PDB entry 3H5G | X-ray diffraction, 1.71 A resolution | chains A and C of the 3 polymer chains in the assembly

== Chain A (and C) ==
Protein: COIL SER L16D-Pen
Notes: chain C of this document is another copy of the same molecule, construct and numbering; everything in this record applies to it too
Sequence (31 residues; row label = number of the first residue in the row; numbering starts at 0):
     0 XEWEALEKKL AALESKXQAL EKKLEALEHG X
Modified residues: ACE (acetyl group) at position 0; LEI (3-sulfanyl-D-valine) at position 16; NH2 (amino group) at position 30
Metal / ion sites: Zn2+ site 1: Glu6 (shared with Glu1(C) of chain C); Zn2+ site 2 near Glu24 (its only coordinating residue here); Zn2+ site 3 near His28 (its only coordinating residue here)

== Interface between chain A and chain C ==
Contacting residue pairs (21; chain A residue first):
  Trp2(A) with Glu1(C), hydrogen bond; Trp2(C), hydrophobic; Leu5(C), hydrophobic
  Leu5(A) with Leu5(C), hydrophobic
  Glu6(A) with Glu1(C); Leu5(C)
  Leu9(A) with Leu5(C), hydrophobic; Leu9(C), hydrophobic; Leu12(C), hydrophobic
  Glu13(A) with Lys8(C); Leu12(C)
  LEI_16(A) with Lys15(C); Leu19(C)
  Glu20(A) with Lys15(C); Leu19(C)
  Leu23(A) with Leu19(C); Leu23(C), hydrophobic; Leu26(C)
  Glu24(A) with Lys22(C), salt bridge
  Glu27(A) with Lys22(C), salt bridge; Leu26(C)
Also at the interface, not in a pair above, chain A (13 interface residues in all): Leu12, Leu19, Leu26
Also at the interface, not in a pair above, chain C (12 interface residues in all): LEI_16

== Summary ==
The interface between chain A and chain C involves 13 residues on one side and 12 on the other, with 1
hydrogen bond and 2 salt bridges. Polar contacts include Glu24(A)-Lys22(C), Glu27(A)-Lys22(C) and
Trp2(A)-Glu1(C).
Chain A and chain C are both COIL SER L16D-Pen; the structure, Switching the Chirality of the Metal
Environment Alters the Coordination Mode in Designed Peptides, was determined by X-ray diffraction together
with 3H5F from the same study.
